3UAX - chain A; structure by X-ray diffraction, 1.20 A resolution.

# Chain A
Protein: Purine nucleoside phosphorylase deoD-type
From: Bacillus cereus
Notes: EC 2.4.2.1
Reference sequence: Q5EEL8 (DEOD_BACCE); residue numbers follow UniProt; this construct covers 1-235
Sequence (235 residues; row label = number of the first residue in the row):
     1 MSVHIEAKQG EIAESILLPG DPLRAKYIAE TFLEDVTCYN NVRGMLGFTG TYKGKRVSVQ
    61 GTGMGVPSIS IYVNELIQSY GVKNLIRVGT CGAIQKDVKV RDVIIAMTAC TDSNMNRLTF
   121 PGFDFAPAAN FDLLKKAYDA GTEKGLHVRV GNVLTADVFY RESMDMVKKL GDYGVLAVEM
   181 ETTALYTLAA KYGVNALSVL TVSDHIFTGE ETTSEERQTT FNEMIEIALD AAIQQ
Disordered / not traced: 1, 208-213, 234-235
Swiss-Prot annotation at these positions:
  - active site: D204 (Proton donor)
  - binding site (a purine D-ribonucleoside): H4, E162, E179 to E181, S203, D204
  - binding site (phosphate): G20, R24, R43, R87 to T90
  - site: R217 (Important for catalytic activity)
Small-molecule neighbours: inosine (NOS): H4, R43, M64, I71, R87, T90, C91, G92, F159, V178, E179, M180, E181, S203, D204
What the authors report for this chain:
  - binding site for inosine: D204
  - conformationally variable residues (order/disorder transition): D204, F207 to R217

# In short
Ligands of chain A: inosine. UniProt lists active-site residue D204, 7 purine D-ribonucleoside-binding
residues and 7 phosphate-binding residues. From the paper: a binding site for inosine at D204; conformational
variability at D204 and F207.
Chain A is Purine nucleoside phosphorylase deoD-type (Bacillus cereus); the structure, Crystal structure of
adenosine phosphorylase from Bacillus cereus complexed with inosine, was determined by X-ray diffraction,
deposited together with 3UAV, 3UAW, 3UAY and 3UAZ.
